4DSJ - chains A and D of the 3 polymer chains in the assembly; structure by X-ray diffraction, 2.86 A resolution.

== Chain A ==
Name: DNA polymerase
Source organism: Geobacillus stearothermophilus
Notes: EC 2.7.7.7
UniProt: D9N168 (D9N168_GEOSE); residues 298-876 here correspond to UniProt positions 1-579 (UniProt number = residue number - 297)
Amino-acid sequence (579 residues; each row starts with the number of its first residue):
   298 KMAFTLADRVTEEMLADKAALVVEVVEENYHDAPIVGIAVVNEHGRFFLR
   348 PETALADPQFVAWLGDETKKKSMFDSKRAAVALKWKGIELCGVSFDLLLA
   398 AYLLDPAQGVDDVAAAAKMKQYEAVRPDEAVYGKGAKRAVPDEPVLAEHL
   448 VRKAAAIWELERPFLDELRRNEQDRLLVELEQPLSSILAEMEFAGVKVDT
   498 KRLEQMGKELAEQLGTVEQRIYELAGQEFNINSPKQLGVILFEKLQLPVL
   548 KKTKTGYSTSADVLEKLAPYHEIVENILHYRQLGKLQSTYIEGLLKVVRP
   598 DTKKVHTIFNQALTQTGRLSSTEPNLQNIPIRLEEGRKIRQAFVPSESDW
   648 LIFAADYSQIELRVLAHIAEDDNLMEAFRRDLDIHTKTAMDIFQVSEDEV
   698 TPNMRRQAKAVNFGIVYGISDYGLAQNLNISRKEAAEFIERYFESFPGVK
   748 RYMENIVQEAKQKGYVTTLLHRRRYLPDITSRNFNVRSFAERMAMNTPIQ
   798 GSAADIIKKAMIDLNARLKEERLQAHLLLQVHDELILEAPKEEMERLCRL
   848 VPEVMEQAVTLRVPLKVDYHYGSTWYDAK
Differences from the reference sequence: engineered mutation Asp-598 (Ala301 in D9N168), Val-713 (Pro416 in D9N168)
Bound ions: Ca2+: Glu-831 (shared with 1 residue of chain C)
Residues lining bound ligands: 2'-deoxyguanosine-5'-triphosphate (DGT): Arg-629, Gln-656, His-682, Arg-702, Lys-706, Phe-710, Asp-830

== Chain D ==
Molecule: dGTP
Sequence (10 nucleotides; row label = number of the first residue in the row):
    21 CCTGACTCGG

== How chain A and chain D interact ==
Residue-residue contacts (28; chain A residue first):
  Asn-527(A) with DC28(D), hydrogen bond to the phosphate
  Asn-529(A) with DC28(D), phosphate contact
  Ser-530(A) with DC28(D), phosphate contact; DG29(D), hydrogen bond to the phosphate
  Lys-532(A) with DG29(D), sugar contact; DG30(D), salt bridge to the phosphate
  Lys-582(A) with DA25(D), base contact
  Ser-585(A) with DT27(D), phosphate contact
  Thr-586(A) with DC26(D), sugar contact
  Gly-590(A) with DC26(D), phosphate contact
  Leu-610(A) with DT23(D), phosphate contact; DG24(D), phosphate contact
  Thr-611(A) with DT23(D), phosphate contact
  Gln-612(A) with DT23(D), hydrogen bond to the phosphate
  Thr-613(A) with DC22(D), sugar contact
  Ser-617(A) with DT23(D), phosphate contact; DG24(D), hydrogen bond to the phosphate
  Ser-618(A) with DG24(D), sugar contact
  Thr-619(A) with DA25(D), phosphate contact
  Glu-620(A) with DA25(D), hydrogen bond to the phosphate
  Asn-622(A) with DG24(D), hydrogen bond to the sugar
  Tyr-714(A) with DC21(D), stacking on the base
  Arg-771(A) with DC22(D), salt bridge to the phosphate
  Met-790(A) with DC21(D), phosphate contact; DC22(D), phosphate contact
  Asn-793(A) with DC21(D), sugar contact
  Gln-797(A) with DC21(D), base contact; DC22(D), hydrogen bond to the sugar
Interface residues without a listed pair, chain A (29 interface residues in all): Gln-533, Lys-593, Arg-615, Pro-621, Asn-625, Phe-786, Arg-789

== Summary ==
Chain A and chain D form an interface of 29 and 10 residues respectively; the contacts include 7 hydrogen
bonds, 2 salt bridges and 1 aromatic stacking contact. Polar contacts include Asn-622(A)/DG24(D),
Gln-797(A)/DC22(D) and Asn-527(A)/DC28(D). Bound to chain A: 2'-deoxyguanosine-5'-triphosphate.
Here chain A is DNA polymerase (Geobacillus stearothermophilus) and chain D is dGTP. Entry 4DSJ (Crystal
structure of fragment DNA polymerase I from Bacillus stearothermophilus with duplex DNA, dGTP and Calcium) was
determined by X-ray diffraction.
